Entry 6RHZ (electron microscopy, 3.20 A resolution); this record covers chains C and D of the 11 polymer chains in the assembly.

== Chain C ==
Protein: Photosystem I iron-sulfur center
Organism: Dunaliella salina
Notes: EC 1.97.1.12
Reference sequence: D0FXW7 (D0FXW7_DUNSA); numbering as in UniProt (aligned over 2-81)
Amino-acid sequence (80 residues; each row starts with the number of its first residue):
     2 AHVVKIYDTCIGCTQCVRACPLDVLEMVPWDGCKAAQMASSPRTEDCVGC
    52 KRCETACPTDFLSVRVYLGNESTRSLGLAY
Ion coordination: 4Fe-4S cluster Fe site 1: Cys11, Cys14, Cys17, Cys58, Ser64; 4Fe-4S cluster Fe site 2: Cys21, Cys48, Cys51, Cys54
Small-molecule neighbours:
  - 4Fe-4S cluster (SF4), molecule 1: Val5, Cys21, Leu23, Val25, Leu26, Cys48, Val49, Gly50, Cys51, Lys52, Arg53, Cys54, Val67
  - 4Fe-4S cluster (SF4), molecule 2: Cys11, Ile12, Gly13, Cys14, Thr15, Cys17, Met28, Ala40, Cys58, Pro59, Thr60, Ser64, Val65

== Chain D ==
Protein: Photosystem I reaction center subunit II, PsaD
Organism: Dunaliella salina
Amino-acid sequence (141 residues; numbered 69 to 209; the number before each row is that of its first residue):
    69 PWKQPELDPDTPSPIFGGSTGGLLRKAQVEEFYVITWESPKEQIFEMPTG
   119 GAAIMRKGPNLLKFARKEQCMALTTQLRSKFRQTPCFYRVYADGKVQYLH
   169 PKDGVYPEKVNAGRVGVNQNMRSIGKNVDPIKVVKFTGSEP

== Chain C / chain D interface ==
Residue-residue contacts (58; chain C residue first):
  Val5(C) with Asn186(D)
  Lys6(C) with Asn186(D), hydrogen bond; Asn188(D)
  Ile7(C) with Asn186(D), hydrogen bond (backbone-backbone); Gln187(D); Asn188(D), hydrogen bond (backbone-backbone)
  Tyr8(C) with Asn188(D); Arg190(D); Ser191(D); Ile192(D), hydrophobic
  Asp9(C) with Asn188(D); Met189(D); Arg190(D), hydrogen bond (backbone-backbone)
  Thr15(C) with Glu176(D)
  Val18(C) with Pro175(D); Glu176(D)
  Arg19(C) with Glu176(D)
  Pro22(C) with Glu136(D); Met139(D)
  Leu23(C) with Lys135(D), hydrogen bond (backbone-side chain); Glu136(D)
  Asp24(C) with His168(D), salt bridge; Pro175(D)
  Leu26(C) with Pro175(D)
  Glu27(C) with Pro175(D); Arg182(D), salt bridge
  Met28(C) with Pro175(D), hydrogen bond (backbone-backbone); Arg182(D), hydrogen bond (backbone-side chain)
  Val29(C) with Arg182(D); Val183(D); Gly184(D); Gln187(D)
  Pro30(C) with Asn179(D)
  Trp31(C) with Met189(D), hydrophobic
  Gln38(C) with Val178(D)
  Met39(C) with Gln187(D), hydrogen bond
  Ala40(C) with Gln187(D), hydrogen bond (backbone-side chain)
  Ser41(C) with Val185(D)
  Ser42(C) with Val185(D), hydrogen bond (backbone-backbone); Asn186(D), hydrogen bond (backbone-side chain)
  Pro43(C) with Val185(D), hydrophobic
  Thr45(C) with Asn186(D)
  Asp47(C) with Lys135(D), salt bridge; Arg157(D), salt bridge
  Phe62(C) with Ile192(D), hydrophobic
  Leu63(C) with Ile192(D)
  Arg66(C) with Ile192(D)
  Tyr68(C) with Ile192(D); Glu208(D)
  Thr74(C) with Lys94(D)
  Arg75(C) with Glu99(D), salt bridge; Arg157(D)
  Gly78(C) with Arg134(D)
  Leu79(C) with Lys94(D), hydrogen bond (backbone-side chain)
  Ala80(C) with Lys94(D); Ala133(D); Arg134(D)
  Tyr81(C) with Lys94(D)
Other interface residues (no listed pair), chain C (40 interface residues in all): Val4, Thr10, Cys21, Arg44, Arg53
Other interface residues (no listed pair), chain D (30 interface residues in all): Leu92, Glu98, Tyr101, Lys170, Asn195

== Overview ==
Chain C and chain D form an interface of 40 and 30 residues respectively, with 12 hydrogen bonds and 5 salt
bridges. Polar contacts include Asp24(C)-His168(D), Glu27(C)-Arg182(D) and Asp47(C)-Lys135(D). Ligands of
chain C: 4Fe-4S cluster.
Chain C is Photosystem I iron-sulfur center and chain D is Photosystem I reaction center subunit II, PsaD,
both from Dunaliella salina; the structure, Structure of a minimal photosystem I from a green alga, was
determined by electron microscopy, deposited together with 6QPH.
